PDB entry 8CSL | electron microscopy, 25.00 A resolution (very low resolution: no residue pairs are listed; an interface is given only as per-side residue counts) | chains V and e of the 19 polymer chains in the assembly

== Chain V (and e) ==
Molecule: Band 3 anion transport protein
Organism: Homo sapiens
Notes: chain e of this document is another copy of the same molecule, construct and numbering; everything in this record applies to it too
UniProtKB: P02730 (B3AT_HUMAN); residues 1-911 here = UniProt positions 1-911
Sequence (911 residues; numbered 1 to 911; the number before each row is that of its first residue):
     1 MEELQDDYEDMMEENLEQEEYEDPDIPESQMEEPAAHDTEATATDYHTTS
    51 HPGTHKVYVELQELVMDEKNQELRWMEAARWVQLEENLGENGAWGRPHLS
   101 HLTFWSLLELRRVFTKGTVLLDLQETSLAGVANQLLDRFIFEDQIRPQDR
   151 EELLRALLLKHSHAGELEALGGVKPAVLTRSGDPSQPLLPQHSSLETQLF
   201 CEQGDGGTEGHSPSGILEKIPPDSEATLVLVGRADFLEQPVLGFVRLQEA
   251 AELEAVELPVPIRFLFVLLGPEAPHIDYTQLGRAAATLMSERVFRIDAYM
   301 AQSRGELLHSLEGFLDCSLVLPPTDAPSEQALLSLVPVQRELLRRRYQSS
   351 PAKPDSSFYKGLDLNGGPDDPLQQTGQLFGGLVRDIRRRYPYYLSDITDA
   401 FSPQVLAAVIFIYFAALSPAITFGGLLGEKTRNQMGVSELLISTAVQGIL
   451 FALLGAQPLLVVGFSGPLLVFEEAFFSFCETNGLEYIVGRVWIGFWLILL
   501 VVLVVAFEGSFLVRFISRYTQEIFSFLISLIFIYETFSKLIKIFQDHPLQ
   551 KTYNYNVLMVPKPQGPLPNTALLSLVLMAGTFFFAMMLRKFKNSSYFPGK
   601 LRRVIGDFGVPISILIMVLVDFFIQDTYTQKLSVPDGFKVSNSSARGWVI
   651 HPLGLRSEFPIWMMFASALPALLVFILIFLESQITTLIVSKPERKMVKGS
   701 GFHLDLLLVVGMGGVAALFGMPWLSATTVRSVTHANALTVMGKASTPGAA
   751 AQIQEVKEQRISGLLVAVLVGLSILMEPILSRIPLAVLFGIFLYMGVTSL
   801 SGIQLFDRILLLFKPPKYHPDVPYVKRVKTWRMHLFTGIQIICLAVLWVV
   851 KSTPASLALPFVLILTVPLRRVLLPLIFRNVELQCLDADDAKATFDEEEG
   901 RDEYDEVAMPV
Unresolved in the structure: 1-29, 182-191, 204-215, 349-370, 744-750, 891-911 (chain e: 1-55, 204-216, 356-370, 744-750, 895-911)
Swiss-Prot annotation at these positions:
  - region: Glu13 to Met31 (Microbial infection: Interaction with P.falciparum (isolate K1) FBPA), Ala176 to Ser185 (Interaction with ANK1)
  - site: Lys590 (Important for anion transport), Glu681 (Important for anion-proton cotransport)
  - modified residue: Met1 (N-acetylmethionine), Tyr8 (Phosphotyrosine), Tyr21 (Phosphotyrosine), Tyr46 (Phosphotyrosine), Ser185 (Phosphoserine), Ser350 (Phosphoserine), Tyr359 (Phosphotyrosine), Tyr904 (Phosphotyrosine)
  - lipidation: Cys843 (S-palmitoyl cysteine)
  - glycosylation: Asn642 (N-linked (GlcNAc...) (complex) asparagine)
What the authors report for this chain:
  - post-translational modification sites: Tyr8 (citing earlier work)

== Interface between chain V and chain e ==
At this resolution (25 A) residue pairs are not listed: 19 residues of chain V and 20 of chain e lie at the interface.

== Overview ==
19 residues of chain V and 20 residues of chain e are in contact. The paper reports a modification site at
Tyr8(V).
Chain V and chain e are both Band 3 anion transport protein (Homo sapiens); the structure, Sub-tomogram
averaging of erythrocyte ankyrin-1 complex, was determined by electron microscopy (same publication as 7UZ3,
7UZQ, 7UZU, 7V07, 7V0K, 7V0M and 10 further entries).
